Entry 3WXK (X-ray diffraction, 2.37 A resolution); this record covers chains A and B.

# Chain A (and B)
Protein: Glycerol kinase
From: Trypanosoma brucei gambiense
Notes: EC 2.7.1.30; chain B of this document is another copy of the same molecule, construct and numbering; everything in this record applies to it too
UniProtKB: D3KVM3 (D3KVM3_TRYBG); numbering as in UniProt (aligned over 1-512)
Sequence (518 residues; row label = number of the first residue in the row; numbers below 1 keep their minus sign (Gly-5 is residue -5)):
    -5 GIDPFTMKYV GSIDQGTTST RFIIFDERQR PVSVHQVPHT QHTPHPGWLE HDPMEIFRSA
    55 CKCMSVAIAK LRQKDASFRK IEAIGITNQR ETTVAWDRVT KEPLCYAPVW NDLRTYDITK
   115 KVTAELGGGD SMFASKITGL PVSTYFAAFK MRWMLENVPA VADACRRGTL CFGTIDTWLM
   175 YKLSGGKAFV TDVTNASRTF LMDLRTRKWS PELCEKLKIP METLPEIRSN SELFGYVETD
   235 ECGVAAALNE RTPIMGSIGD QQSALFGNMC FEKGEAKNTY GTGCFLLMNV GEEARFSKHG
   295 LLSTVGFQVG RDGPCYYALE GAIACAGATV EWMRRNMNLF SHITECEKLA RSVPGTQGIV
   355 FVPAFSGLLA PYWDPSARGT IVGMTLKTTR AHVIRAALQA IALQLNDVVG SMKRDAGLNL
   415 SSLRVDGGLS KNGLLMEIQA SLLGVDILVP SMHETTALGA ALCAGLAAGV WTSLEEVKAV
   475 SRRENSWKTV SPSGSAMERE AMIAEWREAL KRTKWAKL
Disordered / not traced: -5 to -2, 512
Differences from the reference sequence: expression tag (-5 to 0)

# Chain A / chain B interface
Residue-residue contacts (72):
  Cys319(A) - Leu380(B)  hydrophobic
  Ala322(A) - Leu380(B)
  Trp326(A) - Met378(B)  hydrophobic
  Trp326(A) - Thr379(B)
  Trp326(A) - Leu380(B)
  Trp326(A) - Thr382(B)  hydrogen bond (side chain-backbone)
  Asn330(A) - Leu380(B)  hydrogen bond (side chain-backbone)
  Asn330(A) - Lys381(B)
  Asn330(A) - Thr382(B)  hydrogen bond (side chain-backbone)
  Asn330(A) - Thr383(B)
  Asn330(A) - Arg384(B)  hydrogen bond (backbone-backbone)
  Met331(A) - Leu333(B)
  Met331(A) - Thr383(B)
  Met331(A) - Arg384(B)  hydrogen bond (side chain-backbone)
  Met331(A) - Val387(B)  hydrophobic
  Asn332(A) - Asn332(B)  hydrogen bond (side chain-backbone)
  Asn332(A) - Arg384(B)
  Leu333(A) - Met331(B)
  Gly352(A) - Trp509(B)  hydrogen bond (backbone-side chain)
  Phe355(A) - Met378(B)  hydrophobic
  Phe359(A) - Met378(B)  hydrophobic
  Phe359(A) - Thr379(B)
  Phe359(A) - Leu380(B)
  Arg372(A) - Gly377(B)
  Arg372(A) - Met378(B)
  Arg372(A) - Thr379(B)
  Gly373(A) - Val376(B)
  Gly373(A) - Gly377(B)  hydrogen bond (backbone-backbone)
  Gly373(A) - Met378(B)  hydrogen bond (backbone-backbone)
  Thr374(A) - Ile375(B)
  Thr374(A) - Met378(B)
  Ile375(A) - Gly373(B)
  Ile375(A) - Thr374(B)
  Ile375(A) - Ile375(B)  hydrogen bond (backbone-backbone)
  Ile375(A) - Met378(B)  hydrophobic
  Val376(A) - Gly373(B)
  Val376(A) - Trp509(B)  hydrophobic
  Gly377(A) - Arg372(B)
  Gly377(A) - Gly373(B)  hydrogen bond (backbone-backbone)
  Gly377(A) - Trp509(B)
  Met378(A) - Trp326(B)  hydrophobic
  Met378(A) - Phe355(B)  hydrophobic
  Met378(A) - Phe359(B)  hydrophobic
  Met378(A) - Arg372(B)
  Met378(A) - Gly373(B)  hydrogen bond (backbone-backbone)
  Met378(A) - Ile375(B)  hydrophobic
  Thr379(A) - Trp326(B)
  Thr379(A) - Phe359(B)
  Leu380(A) - Trp326(B)
  Leu380(A) - Asn330(B)  hydrogen bond (backbone-side chain)
  Leu380(A) - Phe359(B)
  Thr382(A) - Trp326(B)  hydrogen bond (backbone-side chain)
  Thr382(A) - Asn330(B)  hydrogen bond (backbone-side chain)
  Thr383(A) - Asn330(B)
  Thr383(A) - Met331(B)
  Arg384(A) - Asn330(B)  hydrogen bond (backbone-backbone)
  Arg384(A) - Met331(B)  hydrogen bond (backbone-side chain)
  Arg384(A) - Asn332(B)
  Val387(A) - Met331(B)  hydrophobic
  Glu499(A) - Trp509(B)
  Glu502(A) - Trp509(B)
  Ala503(A) - Trp509(B)
  Arg506(A) - Arg506(B)
  Arg506(A) - Lys508(B)  hydrogen bond (side chain-backbone)
  Arg506(A) - Trp509(B)
  Lys508(A) - Arg506(B)  hydrogen bond (backbone-side chain)
  Trp509(A) - Gly352(B)  hydrogen bond (side chain-backbone)
  Trp509(A) - Val354(B)  hydrophobic
  Trp509(A) - Val376(B)  hydrophobic
  Trp509(A) - Gly377(B)
  Trp509(A) - Glu499(B)
  Trp509(A) - Ala503(B)
Interface residues without a listed pair, chain A (31 interface residues in all): Val354, Lys381
Interface residues without a listed pair, chain B (32 interface residues in all): Cys319, Ala322, Ser360, Glu502

# Summary
31 residues of chain A face 32 of chain B across their interface; the contacts include 20 hydrogen bonds.
Polar contacts include Trp326(A)-Thr382(B), Asn330(A)-Leu380(B) and Asn330(A)-Thr382(B).
Chain A and chain B are both Glycerol kinase (Trypanosoma brucei gambiense); the structure, Crystal structure
of trypanosoma brucei gambiense glycerol kinase in complex with glycerol, was determined by X-ray diffraction
together with 3WXJ, 3WXI and 3WXL from the same study.
